Entry 8R7Z (X-ray diffraction, 3.26 A resolution); this record covers chains E and D of the 3 polymer chains in the assembly.

Chain E:
Molecule: BarH-like 2 homeobox protein
Source organism: Homo sapiens
Reference sequence: Q9NY43 (BARH2_HUMAN); residue numbers follow UniProt; this construct covers 232-291
Sequence (60 residues; numbered 232 to 291; the number before each row is that of its first residue):
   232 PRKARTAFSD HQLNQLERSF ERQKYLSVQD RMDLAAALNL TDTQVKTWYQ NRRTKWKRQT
Curated features (UniProtKB/Swiss-Prot):
  - DNA-binding region: Pro232 to Thr291 (Homeobox)

Chain D:
Molecule: 9-nt DNA strand
Sequence (9 nucleotides; each row starts with the number of its first residue):
     1 CTAAACGGT

Interface between chain E and chain D:
Residue-residue contacts (14):
  Arg233(E) with DA4(D), hydrogen bond to the base; DA5(D), sugar contact
  Lys234(E) with DA4(D), phosphate contact; DA5(D), hydrogen bond to the phosphate
  Ala235(E) with DA4(D), phosphate contact
  Arg236(E) with DT2(D), hydrogen bond to the base; DA3(D), hydrogen bond to the sugar
  Thr237(E) with DA3(D), hydrogen bond to the phosphate; DA4(D), hydrogen bond to the phosphate
  Phe239(E) with DA3(D), sugar contact
  Thr278(E) with DA4(D), phosphate contact
  Trp279(E) with DA3(D), phosphate contact
  Asn282(E) with DA3(D), base contact; DA4(D), base contact
Other interface residues (no listed pair), chain E (11 interface residues in all): Leu244, Lys286

In short:
The interface between chain E and chain D involves 11 residues on one side and 4 on the other; the contacts
include 6 hydrogen bonds. Among the polar pairs are Arg233(E)-DA4(D), Arg236(E)-DT2(D) and Arg236(E)-DA3(D).
UniProt lists a DNA-binding region on chain E.
Here chain E is BarH-like 2 homeobox protein (Homo sapiens) and chain D is a 9-nt DNA strand. Entry 8R7Z
(transcription factor BARHL2 homodimer with spacing four bp) was determined by X-ray diffraction, deposited
together with 8R7F.
